Entry 5IOV (electron microscopy, 7.50 A resolution (low resolution: residue-level contacts below are approximate; hydrogen-bond / salt-bridge calls are withheld)); this record covers chains A and D of the 4 polymer chains in the assembly.

[Chain A]
Molecule: N-methyl-D-aspartate receptor subunit NR1-8a
Organism: Xenopus laevis
UniProtKB: C0KD18 (C0KD18_XENLA); aligned to UniProt positions 23-828 over residues 23-828 (the alignment contains insertions or deletions, so no single offset holds)
Chain sequence (822 residues; numbered 23 to 844; the number before each row is that of its first residue):
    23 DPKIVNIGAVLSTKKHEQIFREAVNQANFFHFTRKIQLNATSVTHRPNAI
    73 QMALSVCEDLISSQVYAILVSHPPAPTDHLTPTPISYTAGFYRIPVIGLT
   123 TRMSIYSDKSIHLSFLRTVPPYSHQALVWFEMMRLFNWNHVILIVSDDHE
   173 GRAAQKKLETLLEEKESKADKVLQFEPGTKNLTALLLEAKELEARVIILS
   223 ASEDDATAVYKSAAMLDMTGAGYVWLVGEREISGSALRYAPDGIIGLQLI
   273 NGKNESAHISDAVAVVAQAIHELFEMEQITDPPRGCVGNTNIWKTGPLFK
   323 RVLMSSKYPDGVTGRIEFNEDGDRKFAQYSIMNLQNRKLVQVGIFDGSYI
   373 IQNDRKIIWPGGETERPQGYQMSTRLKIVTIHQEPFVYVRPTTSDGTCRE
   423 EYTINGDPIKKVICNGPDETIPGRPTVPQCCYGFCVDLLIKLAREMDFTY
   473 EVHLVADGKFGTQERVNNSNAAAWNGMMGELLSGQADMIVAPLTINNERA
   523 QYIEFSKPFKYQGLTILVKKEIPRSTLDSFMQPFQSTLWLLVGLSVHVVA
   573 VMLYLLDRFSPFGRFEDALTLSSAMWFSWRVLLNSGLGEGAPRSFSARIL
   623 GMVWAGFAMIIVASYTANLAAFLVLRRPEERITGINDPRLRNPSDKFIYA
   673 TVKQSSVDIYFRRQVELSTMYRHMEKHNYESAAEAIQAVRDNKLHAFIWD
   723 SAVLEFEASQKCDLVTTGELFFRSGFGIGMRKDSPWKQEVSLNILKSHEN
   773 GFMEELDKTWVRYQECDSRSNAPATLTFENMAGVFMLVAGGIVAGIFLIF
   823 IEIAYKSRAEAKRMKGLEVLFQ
Disordered / not traced: 116, 827-844
Differences from the reference sequence: engineered mutation Phe51 (Lys in C0KD18), Phe52 (Arg in C0KD18), Gln300 (Asn in C0KD18), Gln350 (Asn in C0KD18), Asp368 (Asn in C0KD18), Asp440 (Asn in C0KD18), Asp469 (Asn in C0KD18), Ala493 (Lys in C0KD18), Ala494 (Lys in C0KD18), Ala495 (Glu in C0KD18), Arg602 (Gly610 in C0KD18), Leu609 (Ile617 in C0KD18), Arg648 (Asp656 in C0KD18), Glu761 (Asn769 in C0KD18); expression tag (829-844)
Small-molecule neighbours:
  - glycine (GLY): Pro514, Leu515, Thr516, Ser678
  - QEM (4-[(1R,2S)-3-(4-benzylpiperidin-1-yl)-1-hydroxy-2-methylpropyl]phenol): Pro106, Tyr109, Thr110, Ser132, Ile133
What the authors report for this chain:
  - conformationally variable residues (domain motion): Lys25, Met298, Lys316, Leu320

[Chain D]
Molecule: Ionotropic glutamate receptor subunit NR2B
Organism: Xenopus laevis
UniProtKB: A7XY94 (A7XY94_XENLA); aligned to UniProt positions 1-825 over residues 1-825 (the alignment contains insertions or deletions, so no single offset holds)
Chain sequence (825 residues; each row starts with the number of its first residue):
     1 MRPTEACCYLKISLIILFYSRAYAQKHPNMDIAVILVGTTEEVAIKDVHE
    51 KDDFHHLPVTPRVELVTMQESDPKSIITRICDLMSDKKVQGVVFGDDTDQ
   101 EAIAQILDFISVQTLTPILGIHGGSSMIMADKEEASMFFQFGPSIEQQAS
   151 VMLNIMEEYDWYIFSIVTTYFPGYQDFENKVRSTIENSFVGWELEEVIHL
   201 DMSLDDIDSKIQNQLKKLQSPVILLYCTKEEATYIFEVAHSVGLTGYGFT
   251 WIVPSLVAGDTDTVPDEFPTGLISVSYDEWDYDLPARVRDGIAIITTAAS
   301 TMLSEHNSIPQSKSSCNNIQESRVYEAHMLKRYLINVTFEGRDLSFSEDG
   351 YQMHPKLVIILLNQERKWERVGKYKDRSLKMWPVFDLYPNSEEHKDEHLS
   401 IVTLEEAPFVIVEDVDPLSGTCMRNTVPCRKQIRPENRTEEGGNYIKRCC
   451 KGFCIDILKKIAKTVKFTYDLYLVTNGKHGKKINGVWNGMIGEVVTKRAY
   501 MAVGSLTINEERSEVVDFSVPFIETGISVMVSRSNGTVSPSAFLEPFSAD
   551 VWVMMFVMLLIVSAVAVFVFEYFSPVGYNGPSFTIGKAIWLLWGLVFNNS
   601 LPVQNPKGTTSKIMVSVWAFFAVIFLASYTANLAAFMIQRRYVDQVSGLS
   651 DKKFQRPNDFSPAFRFGTVPNGSTERNIRNNYLEMHSYMVKFNQRSVQDA
   701 LLSLKSGKLDAFIYDAAVLNYMAGRDEGCKLVTIGSGKVFATTGYGIAIQ
   751 KDSGWKRQVDLAILQLFGDGEMEELEALWLTGICHNEKNEVMSSQLDIDN
   801 MAGVFYMLAAAMALSLITFIMEHLF
Disordered / not traced: 1-27, 364
Differences from the reference sequence: engineered mutation Ser20 (Met in A7XY94), Arg21 (Gly in A7XY94), Ala22 (Cys in A7XY94), Glu64 (Ala in A7XY94), Gln69 (Asn in A7XY94), Asp343 (Asn in A7XY94), Val486 (Thr490 in A7XY94), Leu601 (Val615 in A7XY94), Arg640 (Glu654 in A7XY94), Arg641 (Glu655 in A7XY94)
Curated features (UniProtKB/Swiss-Prot):
  - binding site (Zn(2+)): His122, Glu279
  - glycosylation: Asn336 (N-linked (GlcNAc...) asparagine)
Small-molecule neighbours:
  - glutamic acid (GLU): His479, Ser505, Val669, Gly672, Ser673, Thr674
  - QEM (4-[(1R,2S)-3-(4-benzylpiperidin-1-yl)-1-hydroxy-2-methylpropyl]phenol): Ala102, Gln105, Ile106, Phe109, Tyr170, Phe171

[How chain A and chain D interact]
Residue-residue contacts - 5 pairs, chain A then chain D:
  Asn519(A) - Leu764(D)
  Leu605(A) - Ala619(D)
  Leu609(A) - Asn605(D)
  Ala642(A) - Ala631(D)
  Ala796(A) - Pro546(D)
Other interface residues (no listed pair), chain A (15 interface residues in all): Phe531, Asn606, Gly608, Thr638, Leu641, Leu645, Arg685, His770, Asn793, Pro795
Other interface residues (no listed pair), chain D (14 interface residues in all): Pro602, Gln604, Ser616, Ala627, Ala635, Gln639, Ala741, Thr742, Gly768

[In short]
15 residues of chain A face 14 of chain D across their interface. Bound to chain A: glycine and compound QEM.
Ligands of chain D: compound QEM and glutamic acid. Curated annotation (UniProt) lists Zn2+-binding residues
His122(D) and Glu279(D) on chain D. The paper reports conformational variability at Lys25(A), Met298(A) and
Lys316(A) among others.
Chain A is N-methyl-D-aspartate receptor subunit NR1-8a and chain D is Ionotropic glutamate receptor subunit
NR2B, both from Xenopus laevis; the structure, Cryo-EM structure of GluN1/GluN2B NMDA receptor in the
glutamate/glycine/Ro25-6981-bound conformation, was determined by electron microscopy, deposited together with
5IOU, 5IPQ, 5IPR, 5IPS, 5IPT, 5IPU and 5IPV.
